Entry 5TQ7 (X-ray diffraction, 2.10 A resolution); this record covers chain A.

# Chain A
Molecule: Tyrosine-protein kinase JAK2
Organism: Homo sapiens
Notes: EC 2.7.10.2
Reference sequence: O60674 (JAK2_HUMAN); numbering as in UniProt (aligned over 837-1132)
Chain sequence (304 residues; numbered 829 to 1132; the number before each row is that of its first residue):
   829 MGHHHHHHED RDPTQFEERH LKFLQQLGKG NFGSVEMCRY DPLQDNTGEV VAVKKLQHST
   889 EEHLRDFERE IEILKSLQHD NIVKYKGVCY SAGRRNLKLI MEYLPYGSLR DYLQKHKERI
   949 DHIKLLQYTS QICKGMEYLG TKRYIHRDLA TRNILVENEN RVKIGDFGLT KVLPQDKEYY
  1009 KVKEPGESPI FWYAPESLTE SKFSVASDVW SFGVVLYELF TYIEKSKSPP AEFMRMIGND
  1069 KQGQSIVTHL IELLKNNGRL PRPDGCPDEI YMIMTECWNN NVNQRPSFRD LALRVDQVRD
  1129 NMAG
Not modelled in the structure: 829-840, 887-889, 922-923, 1011-1014, 1067-1072
Modified residues: Y1007 (O-phosphotyrosine; PTR); Y1008 (O-phosphotyrosine; PTR)
Construct notes: initiating methionine (829); expression tag (830-836); engineered mutation S1073 (Met in O60674), T1076 (Phe in O60674), V1126 (Ile in O60674)
Residues lining bound ligands: 7GT ({(3R,4R)-4-methyl-3-[methyl(7H-pyrrolo[2,3-d]pyrimidin-4-yl)amino]piperidin-1-yl}[(3R)-3-(phenylsulfonyl)pyrrolidin-1-yl]methanone): L855, G856, K857, G858, N859, F860, G861, S862, V863, A880, K882, V911, M929, E930, Y931, L932, S936, R980, N981, I982, L983, G993, D994
Curated features (UniProtKB/Swiss-Prot):
  - active site: D976 (Proton acceptor)
  - binding site (ATP): L855 to V863, K882
  - modified residue (Phosphotyrosine): Y868, Y966, Y972, Y1007, Y1008

# Overview
Chain A binds compound 7GT. UniProt lists active-site residue D976 and 10 ATP-binding residues.
Chain A is Tyrosine-protein kinase JAK2 (Homo sapiens); the structure, Design and Synthesis of a pan-JAK
Kinase Inhibitor Clinical Candidate (PF-06263276) Suitable for Inhaled and Topical ..., was determined by
X-ray diffraction, deposited together with 5TQ3, 5TQ4, 5TQ5, 5TQ6 and 5TQ8.
